Entry 6DF3 (X-ray diffraction, 2.15 A resolution); this record covers chains L and H of the 3 polymer chains in the assembly.

Chain L:
Protein: Interleukin-22 receptor subunit alpha-1
From: Homo sapiens
Reference sequence: Q8N6P7 (I22R1_HUMAN); residues 24-228 here = UniProt positions 24-228
Sequence (206 residues; row label = number of the first residue in the row):
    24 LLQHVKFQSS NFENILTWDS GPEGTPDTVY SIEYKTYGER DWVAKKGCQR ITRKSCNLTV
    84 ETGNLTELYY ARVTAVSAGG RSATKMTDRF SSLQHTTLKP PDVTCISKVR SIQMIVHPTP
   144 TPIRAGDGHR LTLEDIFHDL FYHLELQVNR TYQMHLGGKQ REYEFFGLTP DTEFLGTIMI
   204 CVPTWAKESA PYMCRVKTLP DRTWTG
Not modelled in the structure: 44-47, 102-104
Disulfides: C128-C217
Covalently attached groups: N-acetylglucosamine (NAG) linked to N80, N87
Sequence notes: expression tag (229)
Curated features (UniProtKB/Swiss-Prot):
  - glycosylation (N-linked (GlcNAc...) asparagine): N80, N172

Chain H:
Protein: Interleukin-20 receptor subunit beta
From: Homo sapiens
Reference sequence: Q6UXL0 (I20RB_HUMAN); residue numbers follow UniProt; this construct covers 35-224
Sequence (190 residues; each row starts with the number of its first residue):
    35 LPAPQNLSVL STNMKHLLMW SPVIAPGETV YYSVEYQGEY ESLYTSHIWI PSSWCSLTEG
    95 PECDVTDDIT ATVPYNLRVR ATLGSQTSAW SILKHPFNRQ STILTRPGME ITKDGFHLVI
   155 ELEDLGPQFE FLVAYWRREP GAEEHVKMVR SGGIPVHLET MEPGAAYCVK AETFVKAIGR
   215 YSAFSQTECV
Disulfides: C89-C97, C202-C223
Sequence notes: engineered mutation Q134 (Asn in Q6UXL0); conflict E206 (Gln in Q6UXL0)
Curated features (UniProtKB/Swiss-Prot):
  - glycosylation: N40 (N-linked (GlcNAc...) asparagine)

Interface between chain L and chain H:
Pairs across the interface (15; chain L residue first):
  H166(L) with R184(H), hydrogen bond
  N172(L) with D148(H)
  T174(L) with P189(H)
  Y175(L) with D148(H); H151(H), hydrogen bond; P189(H)
  Q176(L) with I188(H); P189(H), hydrogen bond (backbone-backbone); V190(H); H191(H), hydrogen bond (backbone-backbone)
  M177(L) with H151(H); H191(H)
  H178(L) with K181(H), hydrogen bond (backbone-side chain); V190(H)
  G190(L) with H151(H), hydrogen bond (backbone-side chain)
Also at the interface, not in a pair above, chain H (10 interface residues in all): V153, T194

In short:
The interface between chain L and chain H involves 8 residues on one side and 10 on the other, with 6 hydrogen
bonds. Among the polar pairs are H166(L)-R184(H), Y175(L)-H151(H) and H178(L)-K181(H). N-acetylglucosamine is
covalently linked to N80(L) and N87(L).
Chain L is Interleukin-22 receptor subunit alpha-1 and chain H is Interleukin-20 receptor subunit beta, both
from Homo sapiens; the structure, Crystal structure of ternary complex of IL-24 with soluble receptors IL-22RA
and IL-20RB, was determined by X-ray diffraction.
